9MJ4 - chains H and I of the 16 polymer chains in the assembly; structure by electron microscopy, 3.70 A resolution.

== Chain H (and I) ==
Protein: V-type proton ATPase subunit c
Source organism: Saccharomyces cerevisiae
Notes: chain I of this document is another copy of the same molecule, construct and numbering; everything in this record applies to it too
UniProt: P25515 (VATL1_YEAST); residues 1-160 here = UniProt positions 1-160
Chain sequence (160 residues; numbered 1 to 160; the number before each row is that of its first residue):
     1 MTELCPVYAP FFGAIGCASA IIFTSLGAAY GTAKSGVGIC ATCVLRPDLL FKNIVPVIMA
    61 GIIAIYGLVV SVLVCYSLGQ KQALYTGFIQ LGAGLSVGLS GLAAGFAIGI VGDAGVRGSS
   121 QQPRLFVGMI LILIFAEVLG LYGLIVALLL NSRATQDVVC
Unresolved in the structure: 160
Swiss-Prot annotation at these positions:
  - site: E137 (Essential for proton translocation)
  - mutagenesis: E137 (E137D: Partial inactivation; E137Q/V/K: Inactivation)

== Chain H / chain I interface ==
Pairs across the interface - 53 pairs, chain H then chain I:
  E3(H) - M1(I)
  E3(H) - V7(I)
  L4(H) - V7(I)  hydrophobic
  L4(H) - Q80(I)
  A83(H) - Q80(I)
  L84(H) - V7(I)
  Y85(H) - P10(I)  hydrophobic
  Y85(H) - G79(I)
  Y85(H) - Q80(I)
  F88(H) - Y8(I)
  F88(H) - F11(I)  hydrophobic
  F88(H) - A14(I)
  I89(H) - L78(I)  hydrophobic
  L95(H) - I22(I)
  L99(H) - I22(I)  hydrophobic
  S100(H) - S25(I)  hydrogen bond
  A103(H) - S25(I)
  A103(H) - L26(I)  hydrophobic
  A103(H) - A29(I)
  A107(H) - A29(I)
  I110(H) - V37(I)  hydrophobic
  A114(H) - C40(I)  hydrogen bond (backbone-side chain)
  Q121(H) - V44(I)
  Q122(H) - C43(I)
  Q122(H) - V44(I)  hydrogen bond (side chain-backbone)
  Q122(H) - P47(I)
  R124(H) - P47(I)
  L125(H) - C40(I)  hydrophobic
  L125(H) - C43(I)  hydrophobic
  G128(H) - L50(I)
  I132(H) - I39(I)  hydrophobic
  I132(H) - I54(I)  hydrophobic
  I132(H) - V57(I)  hydrophobic
  F135(H) - V57(I)  hydrophobic
  F135(H) - I58(I)  hydrophobic
  L139(H) - A28(I)
  L139(H) - A29(I)
  L139(H) - A64(I)  hydrophobic
  Y142(H) - I21(I)  hydrophobic
  Y142(H) - A64(I)  hydrophobic
  Y142(H) - I65(I)
  Y142(H) - L68(I)  hydrophobic
  V146(H) - L68(I)  hydrophobic
  V146(H) - S71(I)
  L149(H) - V72(I)  hydrophobic
  L149(H) - C75(I)
  L150(H) - C75(I)  hydrophobic
  L150(H) - L78(I)  hydrophobic
  R153(H) - C75(I)  hydrogen bond (side chain-backbone)
  R153(H) - Y76(I)
  R153(H) - L78(I)  hydrogen bond (side chain-backbone)
  V158(H) - Q80(I)
  V159(H) - Q80(I)  hydrogen bond (backbone-side chain)
Also at the interface, not in a pair above, chain H (40 interface residues in all): L91, G92, S96, F106, V111, G115, G118, L131, A136, I145, D157
Also at the interface, not in a pair above, chain I (40 interface residues in all): I15, C17, A18, T32, A33, G36, F51, S77

== In short ==
Chain H and chain I each contribute 40 residues to their interface; the contacts include 6 hydrogen bonds.
Polar contacts include S100(H)-S25(I), A114(H)-C40(I) and Q122(H)-V44(I). UniProt lists one mutagenesis site
on chain H.
Chain H and chain I are both V-type proton ATPase subunit c (Saccharomyces cerevisiae); the structure, Yeast
V-ATPase Vo proton channel bound to nanobody 2WVA149, was determined by electron microscopy (same publication
as 9E76 and 9E7L).
